Entry 3M0M (X-ray diffraction, 1.45 A resolution); this record covers chains A and C of the 4 polymer chains in the assembly.

# Chain A (and C)
Name: L-rhamnose isomerase
From: Pseudomonas stutzeri
Notes: EC 5.3.1.14; chain C of this document is another copy of the same molecule, construct and numbering; everything in this record applies to it too
UniProt: Q75WH8 (Q75WH8_PSEST); residue numbers follow UniProt; this construct covers 1-430
Chain sequence (438 residues; each row starts with the number of its first residue):
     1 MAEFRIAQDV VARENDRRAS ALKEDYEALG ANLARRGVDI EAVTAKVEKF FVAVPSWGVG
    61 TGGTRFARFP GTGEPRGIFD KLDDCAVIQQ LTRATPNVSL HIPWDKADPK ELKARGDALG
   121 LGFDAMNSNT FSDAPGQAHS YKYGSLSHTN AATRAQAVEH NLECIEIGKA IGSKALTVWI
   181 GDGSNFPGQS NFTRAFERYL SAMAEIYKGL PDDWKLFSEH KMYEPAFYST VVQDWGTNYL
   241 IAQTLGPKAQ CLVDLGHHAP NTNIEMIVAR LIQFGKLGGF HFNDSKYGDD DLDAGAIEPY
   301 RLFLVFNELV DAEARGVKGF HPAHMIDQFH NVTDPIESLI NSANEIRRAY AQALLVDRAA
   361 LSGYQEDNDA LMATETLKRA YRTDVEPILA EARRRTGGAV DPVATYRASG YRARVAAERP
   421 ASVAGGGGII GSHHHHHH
Unresolved in the structure: 1-3, 425-438 (chain C: 1-2, 434-438)
Differences from the reference sequence: engineered mutation Asn150 (Asp in Q75WH8), Phe329 (Ser in Q75WH8); expression tag (431-438)
Metal / ion sites: Mn2+ site 1: Glu219, Asp254, His281, Asp327 (together with D-allose); Mn2+ site 2: His257, Asp289 (together with D-allose)
Residues lining bound ligands: D-allose (AOS): Trp57, His101, Trp104, Phe131, Trp179, Glu219, Lys221, Asp254, His257, His281, Asp289, Asp327, Phe329

# Interface between chain A and chain C
Residue-residue contacts (105):
  Tyr143(A) - Asn368(C)
  His148(A) - Asn368(C)
  Thr149(A) - Gln365(C)
  Thr149(A) - Glu366(C)  hydrogen bond (side chain-backbone)
  Thr149(A) - Asn368(C)  hydrogen bond
  Phe186(A) - Ala370(C)  hydrophobic
  Phe186(A) - Thr374(C)
  Pro187(A) - Leu304(C)  hydrophobic
  Pro187(A) - Thr374(C)  hydrogen bond (backbone-side chain)
  Pro187(A) - Leu377(C)
  Gly188(A) - Leu361(C)
  Gly188(A) - Gln365(C)  hydrogen bond (backbone-side chain)
  Gly188(A) - Ala373(C)
  Gly188(A) - Leu377(C)
  Gln189(A) - Gln365(C)
  Gln189(A) - Ala370(C)
  Gln189(A) - Ala373(C)
  Ser190(A) - Gln365(C)
  Asn191(A) - Arg315(C)
  Asn191(A) - Gln365(C)
  Phe192(A) - Glu265(C)
  Phe192(A) - Met266(C)  hydrophobic
  Phe192(A) - Ala269(C)  hydrophobic
  Phe192(A) - Arg270(C)  hydrogen bond (backbone-side chain)
  Phe192(A) - Glu308(C)
  Thr193(A) - Ala269(C)
  Thr193(A) - Gln273(C)
  Arg194(A) - Arg315(C)
  Phe196(A) - Arg270(C)
  Phe196(A) - Gln273(C)
  Phe196(A) - Phe274(C)  hydrophobic
  Glu197(A) - Gln273(C)
  Met222(A) - Pro260(C)
  Met222(A) - Asn261(C)
  Met222(A) - Thr262(C)
  Tyr228(A) - Asn263(C)  hydrogen bond (backbone-side chain)
  Tyr228(A) - Glu265(C)  hydrogen bond
  Tyr228(A) - Leu304(C)
  Ser229(A) - Asn263(C)
  Ser229(A) - Met266(C)
  Thr230(A) - Met266(C)
  Val231(A) - Arg270(C)  hydrogen bond (backbone-side chain)
  Gln233(A) - Met266(C)  hydrogen bond
  Asp234(A) - Trp235(C)  hydrogen bond
  Trp235(A) - Asp234(C)  hydrogen bond
  Trp235(A) - Gly236(C)
  Trp235(A) - Thr237(C)
  Trp235(A) - Leu240(C)  hydrophobic
  Gly236(A) - Trp235(C)
  Thr237(A) - Trp235(C)
  Thr237(A) - Arg270(C)  hydrogen bond
  Tyr239(A) - Leu240(C)  hydrophobic
  Leu240(A) - Trp235(C)  hydrophobic
  Leu240(A) - Tyr239(C)  hydrophobic
  Leu240(A) - Phe274(C)  hydrophobic
  Ala259(A) - Ala259(C)  hydrophobic
  Ala259(A) - Pro260(C)
  Pro260(A) - Met222(C)
  Pro260(A) - Ala259(C)
  Pro260(A) - Pro260(C)
  Asn261(A) - Met222(C)
  Thr262(A) - Met222(C)
  Asn263(A) - Tyr228(C)  hydrogen bond (side chain-backbone)
  Asn263(A) - Ser229(C)
  Glu265(A) - Phe192(C)
  Glu265(A) - Tyr228(C)  hydrogen bond
  Met266(A) - Phe192(C)  hydrophobic
  Met266(A) - Ser229(C)
  Met266(A) - Thr230(C)
  Met266(A) - Gln233(C)  hydrogen bond
  Ala269(A) - Phe192(C)  hydrophobic
  Ala269(A) - Thr193(C)
  Arg270(A) - Phe192(C)  hydrogen bond (side chain-backbone)
  Arg270(A) - Phe196(C)
  Arg270(A) - Val231(C)  hydrogen bond (side chain-backbone)
  Arg270(A) - Thr237(C)  hydrogen bond
  Gln273(A) - Thr193(C)
  Gln273(A) - Phe196(C)
  Gln273(A) - Glu197(C)
  Phe274(A) - Phe196(C)  hydrophobic
  Phe274(A) - Leu240(C)  hydrophobic
  Leu304(A) - Pro187(C)  hydrophobic
  Leu304(A) - Tyr228(C)
  Glu308(A) - Phe192(C)
  Asp311(A) - Asn191(C)  hydrogen bond
  Arg315(A) - Thr193(C)
  Arg315(A) - Arg194(C)
  Leu361(A) - Gly188(C)
  Gln365(A) - Thr149(C)
  Gln365(A) - Gly188(C)  hydrogen bond (side chain-backbone)
  Gln365(A) - Gln189(C)
  Gln365(A) - Ser190(C)
  Gln365(A) - Asn191(C)
  Glu366(A) - Thr149(C)  hydrogen bond (backbone-side chain)
  Asn368(A) - Tyr143(C)
  Asn368(A) - His148(C)
  Asn368(A) - Thr149(C)  hydrogen bond
  Ala370(A) - Phe186(C)  hydrophobic
  Ala370(A) - Gln189(C)
  Ala373(A) - Gly188(C)
  Ala373(A) - Gln189(C)
  Thr374(A) - Phe186(C)
  Thr374(A) - Pro187(C)  hydrogen bond (side chain-backbone)
  Leu377(A) - Pro187(C)
  Leu377(A) - Gly188(C)
Interface residues without a listed pair, chain A (53 interface residues in all): Arg198, Leu200, Thr244, Tyr300
Interface residues without a listed pair, chain C (52 interface residues in all): Leu200, Thr244, Tyr300, Asp311

# In short
Chain A and chain C form an interface of 53 and 52 residues respectively; the contacts include 23 hydrogen
bonds. Polar contacts include Thr149(A)-Glu366(C), Thr149(A)-Asn368(C) and Pro187(A)-Thr374(C). Ligands of
chain A: D-allose. Glu219(A), Asp254(A), His281(A) and Asp327(A) coordinate Mn2+ site 1.
Chain A and chain C are both L-rhamnose isomerase (Pseudomonas stutzeri); the structure, Crystal structure of
Pseudomonas stutzeri L-rhamnose isomerase mutant S329F in complex with D-allose, was determined by X-ray
diffraction, deposited together with 3M0H, 3M0L, 3M0V, 3M0X and 3M0Y.
